PDB entry 8JSH | electron microscopy, 4.40 A resolution (low resolution: residue-level contacts below are approximate; hydrogen-bond / salt-bridge calls are withheld) | chains g and k of the 14 polymer chains in the assembly

[Chain g]
Molecule: 16S ribosomal RNA
From: Escherichia coli
Sequence (1539 nucleotides; row label = number of the first residue in the row):
     2 AAUUGAAGAG UUUGAUCAUG GCUCAGAUUG AACGCUGGCG GCAGGCCUAA CACAUGCAAG
    62 UCGAACGGUA ACAGGAAGAA GCUUGCUUCU UUGCUGACGA GUGGCGGACG GGUGAGUAAU
   122 GUCUGGGAAA CUGCCUGAUG GAGGGGGAUA ACUACUGGAA ACGGUAGCUA AUACCGCAUA
   182 ACGUCGCAAG ACCAAAGAGG GGGACCUUCG GGCCUCUUGC CAUCGGAUGU GCCCAGAUGG
   242 GAUUAGCUAG UAGGUGGGGU AACGGCUCAC CUAGGCGACG AUCCCUAGCU GGUCUGAGAG
   302 GAUGACCAGC CACACUGGAA CUGAGACACG GUCCAGACUC CUACGGGAGG CAGCAGUGGG
   362 GAAUAUUGCA CAAUGGGCGC AAGCCUGAUG CAGCCAUGCC GCGUGUAUGA AGAAGGCCUU
   422 CGGGUUGUAA AGUACUUUCA GCGGGGAGGA AGGGAGUAAA GUUAAUACCU UUGCUCAUUG
   482 ACGUUACCCG CAGAAGAAGC ACCGGCUAAC UCCGUGCCAG CAGCCGCGGU AAUACGGAGG
   542 GUGCAAGCGU UAAUCGGAAU UACUGGGCGU AAAGCGCACG CAGGCGGUUU GUUAAGUCAG
   602 AUGUGAAAUC CCCGGGCUCA ACCUGGGAAC UGCAUCUGAU ACUGGCAAGC UUGAGUCUCG
   662 UAGAGGGGGG UAGAAUUCCA GGUGUAGCGG UGAAAUGCGU AGAGAUCUGG AGGAAUACCG
   722 GUGGCGAAGG CGGCCCCCUG GACGAAGACU GACGCUCAGG UGCGAAAGCG UGGGGAGCAA
   782 ACAGGAUUAG AUACCCUGGU AGUCCACGCC GUAAACGAUG UCGACUUGGA GGUUGUGCCC
   842 UUGAGGCGUG GCUUCCGGAG CUAACGCGUU AAGUCGACCG CCUGGGGAGU ACGGCCGCAA
   902 GGUUAAAACU CAAAUGAAUU GACGGGGGCC CGCACAAGCG GUGGAGCAUG UGGUUUAAUU
   962 CGAUGCAACG CGAAGAACCU UACCUGGUCU UGACAUCCAC GGAAGUUUUC AGAGAUGAGA
  1022 AUGUGCCUUC GGGAACCGUG AGACAGGUGC UGCAUGGCUG UCGUCAGCUC GUGUUGUGAA
  1082 AUGUUGGGUU AAGUCCCGCA ACGAGCGCAA CCCUUAUCCU UUGUUGCCAG CGGUCCGGCC
  1142 GGGAACUCAA AGGAGACUGC CAGUGAUAAA CUGGAGGAAG GUGGGGAUGA CGUCAAGUCA
  1202 UCAUGGCCCU UACGACCAGG GCUACACACG UGCUACAAUG GCGCAUACAA AGAGAAGCGA
  1262 CCUCGCGAGA GCAAGCGGAC CUCAUAAAGU GCGUCGUAGU CCGGAUUGGA GUCUGCAACU
  1322 CGACUCCAUG AAGUCGGAAU CGCUAGUAAU CGUGGAUCAG AAUGCCACGG UGAAUACGUU
  1382 CCCGGGCCUU GUACACACCG CCCGUCACAC CAUGGGAGUG GGUUGCAAAA GAAGUAGGUA
  1442 GCUUAACCUU CGGGAGGGCG CUUACCACUU UGUGAUUCAU GACUGGGGUG AAGUCGUAAC
  1502 AAGGUAACCG UAGGGGAACC UGCGGUUGGA UCACCUCCU
Disordered / not traced: 923-1387

[Chain k]
Molecule: 30S ribosomal protein S5
From: Escherichia coli
UniProtKB: P0A7W1 (RS5_ECOLI); residues 0-166 here correspond to UniProt positions 1-167 (UniProt number = residue number + 1)
Chain sequence (167 residues; numbered 0 to 166; the number before each row is that of its first residue; numbering starts at 0):
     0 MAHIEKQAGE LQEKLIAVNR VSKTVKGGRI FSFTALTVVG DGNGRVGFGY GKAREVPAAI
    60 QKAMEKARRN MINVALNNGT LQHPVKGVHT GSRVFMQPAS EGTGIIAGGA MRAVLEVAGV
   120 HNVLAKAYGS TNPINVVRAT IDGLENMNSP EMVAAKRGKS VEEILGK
Disordered / not traced: 0-8, 159-166
UniProt features mapped onto this chain:
  - modified residue: Ala1 (N-acetylalanine)

[Interface between chain g and chain k]
Residue-residue contacts (41; chain g residue first):
  G6(g) with Ala98(k); Ser99(k); Thr102(k); Leu123(k)
  A7(g) with Phe94(k); Gln96(k); Leu123(k); Ala124(k)
  A8(g) with Ile105(k); Ala106(k); Gly107(k); Arg111(k); Ala124(k); Lys125(k)
  G9(g) with Gly107(k); Gly108(k); Lys125(k); Ala126(k)
  A10(g) with Thr130(k)
  G15(g) with Ser21(k); Thr23(k); Arg28(k)
  A16(g) with Arg19(k); Val20(k); Ser21(k)
  U17(g) with Asn18(k); Arg19(k)
  C18(g) with Asn131(k); Asn134(k)
  A19(g) with Ser129(k); Asn134(k)
  A560(g) with Tyr127(k)
  A864(g) with Thr89(k)
  U921(g) with Lys22(k); Thr23(k); Val24(k)
  G922(g) with Lys25(k)
  A1396(g) with Arg28(k)
  C1397(g) with Arg28(k)
  A1398(g) with Val24(k); Lys25(k)
Also at the interface, not in a pair above, chain g (19 interface residues in all): U20, G558
Also at the interface, not in a pair above, chain k (30 interface residues in all): Gly27

[Overview]
19 residues of chain g and 30 residues of chain k are in contact.
Here chain g is 16S ribosomal RNA and chain k is 30S ribosomal protein S5, both from Escherichia coli. Entry
8JSH (Structure of the 30S-body-IF3 complex from Escherichia coli) was determined by electron microscopy,
deposited together with 8JSG.
